PDB entry 9ELE | electron microscopy, 3.16 A resolution | chains A and B

== Chain A ==
Molecule: Processed angiotensin-converting enzyme 2
Organism: Homo sapiens
UniProtKB: Q9BYF1 (ACE2_HUMAN); residue numbers follow UniProt; this construct covers 19-615
Amino-acid sequence (603 residues; row label = number of the first residue in the row):
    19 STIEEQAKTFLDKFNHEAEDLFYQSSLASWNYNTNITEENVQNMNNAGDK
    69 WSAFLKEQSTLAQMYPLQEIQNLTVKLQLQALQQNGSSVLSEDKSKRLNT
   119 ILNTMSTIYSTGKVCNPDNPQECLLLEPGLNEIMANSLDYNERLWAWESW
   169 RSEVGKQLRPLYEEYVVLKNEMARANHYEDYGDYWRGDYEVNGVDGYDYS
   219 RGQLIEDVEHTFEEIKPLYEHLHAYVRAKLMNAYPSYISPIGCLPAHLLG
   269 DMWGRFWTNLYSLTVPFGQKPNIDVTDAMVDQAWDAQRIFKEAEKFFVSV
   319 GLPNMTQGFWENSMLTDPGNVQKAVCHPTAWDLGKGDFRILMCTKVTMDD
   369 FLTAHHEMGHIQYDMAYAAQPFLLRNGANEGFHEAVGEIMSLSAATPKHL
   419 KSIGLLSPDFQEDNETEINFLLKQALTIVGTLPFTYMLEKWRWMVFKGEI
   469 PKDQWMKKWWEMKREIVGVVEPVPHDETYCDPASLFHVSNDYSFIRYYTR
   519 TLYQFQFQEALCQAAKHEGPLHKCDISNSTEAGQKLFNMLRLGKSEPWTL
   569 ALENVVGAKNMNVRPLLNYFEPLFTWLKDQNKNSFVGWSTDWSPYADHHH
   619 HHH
Disordered / not traced: 615-621
Disulfide bonds: Cys133-Cys141, Cys344-Cys361, Cys530-Cys542
Covalently attached groups: N-acetylglucosamine (NAG) linked to Asn53, Asn90, Asn103, Asn322, Asn432, Asn546
Sequence notes: expression tag (616-621)
Swiss-Prot annotation at these positions:
  - region (Interaction with SARS-CoV spike glycoprotein): Asp30 to Tyr41, Met82 to Pro84, Lys353 to Arg357
  - active site: Glu375 (Proton acceptor), His505 (Proton donor)
  - binding site (chloride): Arg169, Trp477, Lys481
  - binding site (substrate): Arg273, His345, Pro346, Tyr515
  - binding site (Zn(2+)): His374, His378, Glu402
  - glycosylation (N-linked (GlcNAc...) asparagine): Asn53, Asn90, Asn103, Asn322, Asn432, Asn546
  - mutagenesis: Ser19 (S19P: Increases slightly the interaction with RBD domain of SARS-CoV-2 spike protein), Gln24 to Lys26 (Slightly inhibits interaction with SARS-CoV spike glycoprotein), Gln24 (Q24T: Increases slightly the interaction with RBD domain of SARS-CoV-2 spike protein), Ala25 (A25V: Increases slightly the interaction with RBD domain of SARS-CoV-2 spike protein), Thr27 (T27Y: Increases slightly the interaction with RBD domain of SARS-CoV-2 spike protein. In sACE2.v2.2; increases interaction with RBD domain of SARS-CoV-2 spike protein ...), Leu29 (L29F: Increases slightly the interaction with RBD domain of SARS-CoV-2 spike protein), Lys31 (K31D: Abolishes interaction with SARS-CoV spike glycoprotein; K31Y: Increases slightly the interaction with RBD domain of SARS-CoV-2 spike protein), Asn33 (N33D: Increases slightly the interaction with RBD domain of SARS-CoV-2 spike protein), His34 (H34A: Increases slightly the interaction with RBD domain of SARS-CoV-2 spike protein), Glu37 (E37A: No effect on interaction with SARS-CoV spike glycoprotein), Asp38 (D38A: No effect on interaction with SARS-CoV spike glycoprotein), Leu39 (L39R: Increases slightly the interaction with RBD domain of SARS-CoV-2 spike protein), 48 further mutagenesis entries in UniProt
Reported in the primary citation:
  - conformationally variable residues: Lys31

== Chain B ==
Molecule: Spike protein S1
Organism: Severe acute respiratory syndrome coronavirus 2
Notes: fragment: receptor-binding domain
UniProtKB: P0DTC2 (SPIKE_SARS2); numbering as in UniProt; present here: 318-482, 484-527
Amino-acid sequence (209 residues; numbered 318 to 527; 1 number in that range is skipped by the numbering (no residue carries it; nothing is unmodelled there); the number before each row is that of its first residue):
   318 FRVQPTESIVRFPNVTNLCPFHEVFNATRFASVYAWNRTRISNCVADYSV
   368 LYNFAPFFAFKCYGVSPTKLNDLCFTNVYADSFVIKGNEVSQIAPGQTGN
   418 IADYNYKLPDDFTGCVIAWNSNKLDSKHSGNYDYWYRSLRKSKLKPFERD
   468 ISTEIYQAGNKPCKG
   484 KGPNCYFPLESYGFRPTYGVGHQPYRVVVLSFELLHAPATVCGP
Disordered / not traced: 318-335, 521-527
Disulfide bonds: Cys336-Cys361, Cys379-Cys432, Cys480-Cys488
Covalently attached groups: N-acetylglucosamine (NAG) linked to Asn343, Asn354
Sequence notes: conflict Val332 (Ile in P0DTC2), Thr356 (Lys in P0DTC2), Lys403 (Arg in P0DTC2), His445 (Val in P0DTC2), Asp450 (Asn in P0DTC2), Trp452 (Leu in P0DTC2), Ser455 (Leu in P0DTC2), Lys481 (Asn in P0DTC2), Glu493 (Gln in P0DTC2); variant His339 (Gly in P0DTC2), Phe371 (Ser in P0DTC2), Pro373 (Ser in P0DTC2), Phe375 (Ser in P0DTC2), Ala376 (Thr in P0DTC2), Asn405 (Asp in P0DTC2), Ser408 (Arg in P0DTC2), Asn417 (Lys in P0DTC2), Lys440 (Asn in P0DTC2), Ser446 (Gly in P0DTC2), Leu456 (Phe in P0DTC2), Lys460 (Asn in P0DTC2), Asn477 (Ser in P0DTC2), Lys478 (Thr in P0DTC2), Lys484 (Glu in P0DTC2), Pro486 (Phe in P0DTC2), Arg498 (Gln in P0DTC2), Tyr501 (Asn in P0DTC2), His505 (Tyr in P0DTC2)
Swiss-Prot annotation at these positions:
  - glycosylation: Thr323 (O-linked (GalNAc) threonine), Ser325 (O-linked (HexNAc...) serine), Asn331 (N-linked (GlcNAc...) (complex) asparagine), Asn343 (N-linked (GlcNAc...) (complex) asparagine)
  - natural variant: His339 (G339H: In strain: Omicron/BA.2.75, Omicron/XBB.1.5 and 1 more; this construct carries the variant), Arg346 (R346K: In strain: Mu/B.1.621; R346T: In strain: Omicron/BQ.1.1, Omicron/XBB.1.5 and 1 more), Leu368 (L368I: In strain: Omicron/XBB.1.5, Omicron/EG.5.1), Phe371 (S371F: In strain: Omicron/BA.2, Omicron/BA.2.12.1 and 6 more; this construct carries the variant), Pro373 (S373P: In strain: Omicron/BA.1, Omicron/BA.2 and 7 more; this construct carries the variant), Phe375 (S375F: In strain: Omicron/BA.1, Omicron/BA.2 and 7 more; this construct carries the variant), Ala376 (T376A: In strain: Omicron/BA.2, Omicron/BA.2.12.1 and 5 more; this construct carries the variant), Asn405 (D405N: In strain: Omicron/BA.2, Omicron/BA.2.12.1 and 6 more; this construct carries the variant), Ser408 (R408S: In strain: Omicron/BA.2, Omicron/BA.2.12.1 and 6 more; this construct carries the variant), Asn417 (K417N: In strain: Beta/B.1.351, Omicron/BA.1 and 8 more; this construct carries the variant), Lys440 (N440K: In strain: Omicron/BA.1, Omicron/BA.2 and 7 more; this construct carries the variant), Lys444 (K444T: In strain: Omicron/BQ.1.1), 13 further natural variant entries in UniProt
  - mutagenesis: Asn331 (N331Q: Reduced viral infectivity), Asn343 (N343Q: Reduced viral infectivity), Tyr453 (Y453F: Decreased HLA binding to NF9 epitope. Increased binding affinity to human ACE2), Ala475 (A475V: Increased resistance to neutralizing antibodies), Phe490 (F490L: Increased resistance to neutralizing antibodies and human covalescent sera neutralization), His519 (H519P: Increased resistance to human covalescent sera neutralization)

== Interface between chain A and chain B ==
Pairs across the interface (33):
  Ser19(A) - Asn477(B)  hydrogen bond
  Gln24(A) - Ala475(B)
  Gln24(A) - Gly476(B)
  Gln24(A) - Asn487(B)
  Thr27(A) - Leu456(B)
  Thr27(A) - Tyr489(B)
  Phe28(A) - Tyr489(B)
  Lys31(A) - Tyr489(B)
  Lys31(A) - Phe490(B)  hydrogen bond (side chain-backbone)
  Lys31(A) - Glu493(B)  salt bridge
  His34(A) - Tyr453(B)  hydrogen bond
  His34(A) - Glu493(B)
  His34(A) - Ser494(B)  hydrogen bond (side chain-backbone)
  Asp38(A) - Tyr449(B)  hydrogen bond
  Asp38(A) - Arg498(B)  salt bridge
  Tyr41(A) - Arg498(B)
  Tyr41(A) - Thr500(B)  hydrogen bond
  Tyr41(A) - Tyr501(B)  hydrophobic
  Gln42(A) - Tyr449(B)  hydrogen bond
  Gln42(A) - Arg498(B)
  Met82(A) - Pro486(B)
  Met82(A) - Asn487(B)
  Tyr83(A) - Pro486(B)
  Tyr83(A) - Asn487(B)  hydrogen bond
  Tyr83(A) - Tyr489(B)  hydrogen bond
  Asn330(A) - Thr500(B)
  Lys353(A) - Tyr501(B)
  Lys353(A) - Gly502(B)  hydrogen bond (backbone-backbone)
  Lys353(A) - His505(B)
  Gly354(A) - Gly502(B)
  Gly354(A) - His505(B)
  Asp355(A) - Thr500(B)
  Arg357(A) - Thr500(B)
Also at the interface, not in a pair above, chain A (17 interface residues in all): Gly352
Also at the interface, not in a pair above, chain B (20 interface residues in all): Ser455, Leu492, Gly496
From the paper, about this interface:
  - pairs named by the authors: Lys31(A)-Glu493(B) (salt bridge), Tyr449(B)-Asp38(A) (hydrogen bond), Tyr449(B)-Gln42(A) (hydrogen bond), Asn477(B)-Ser19(A) (hydrogen bond), Pro486(B)-Tyr83(A), Asn487(B)-Met82(A), Asn487(B)-Tyr83(A) (hydrogen bond), Tyr489(B)-Tyr83(A) (hydrogen bond), Phe490(B)-Lys31(A) (hydrogen bond), Ser494(B)-His34(A) (hydrogen bond), Arg498(B)-Asp38(A) (salt bridge), Thr500(B)-Tyr41(A) (hydrogen bond), Thr500(B)-Asn330(A), Gly502(B)-Lys353(A) (backbone contact)
  - interface residues, chain B: Tyr453(B), Ala475(B), Pro486(B), Tyr489(B)

== Summary ==
17 residues of chain A face 20 of chain B across their interface; the contacts include 10 hydrogen bonds and 2
salt bridges. Polar contacts include Lys31(A)-Glu493(B), Asp38(A)-Arg498(B) and Ser19(A)-Asn477(B). The paper
describes salt bridges between Lys31(A) and Glu493(B) and Arg498(B) and Asp38(A); hydrogen bonds between
Tyr449(B) and Asp38(A), Tyr449(B) and Gln42(A) and Asn477(B) and Ser19(A) among others; contacts between
Pro486(B) and Tyr83(A), Asn487(B) and Met82(A) and Thr500(B) and Asn330(A). The paper reports interface
residues Tyr453(B), Ala475(B) and Pro486(B) among others; conformational variability at Lys31(A).
Chain A is Processed angiotensin-converting enzyme 2 (Homo sapiens) and chain B is Spike protein S1 (Severe
acute respiratory syndrome coronavirus 2); the structure, Cryo-EM structure of SARS-CoV-2 Omicron KP.3.1.1 RBD
in complex with human ACE2 (local refinement of RBD ..., was determined by electron microscopy, deposited
together with 9ELF and 9ELG.
